PDB entry 4P5E | X-ray diffraction, 1.35 A resolution | chain B

== Chain B ==
Molecule: 2'-deoxynucleoside 5'-phosphate N-hydrolase 1
Source organism: Homo sapiens
Notes: EC 3.2.2.-
UniProt: O43598 (DNPH1_HUMAN); numbering as in UniProt (aligned over 20-162)
Chain sequence (152 residues; numbered 19 to 170; the number before each row is that of its first residue):
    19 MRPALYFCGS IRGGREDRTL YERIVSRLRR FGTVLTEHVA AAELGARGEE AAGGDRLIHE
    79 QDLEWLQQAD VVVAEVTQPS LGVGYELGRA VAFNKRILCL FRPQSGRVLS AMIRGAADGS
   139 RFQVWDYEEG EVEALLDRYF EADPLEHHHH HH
Not modelled in the structure: 19, 63-71, 165-170
Swiss-Prot annotation at these positions:
  - binding site (5-hydroxymethyl-dUMP): G27, I29, R30, G31, S98, G100, E104, S128
  - modified residue (Phosphoserine): S28, S98, S123, S128, S138
  - mutagenesis: E104 (E104Q: Loss of deoxyribonucleoside 5'-monophosphate N-glycosidase activity)
Bound ions: Ca2+: D161, P162, E164 (shared with 1 residue of chain A)
Ligand contacts: N6P (6-(naphthalen-2-yl)-9-(5-O-phosphono-beta-D-ribofuranosyl)-9H-purine): Y24, F25, C26, G27, S28, I29, R30, G31, T54, V57, L62, I76, D80, S98, L99, G100, V101, E104

== In short ==
Chain B binds compound N6P. D161, P162 and E164 form the Ca2+ site. Curated annotation (UniProt) lists 8
residues binding 5-hydroxymethyl-dUMP and one mutagenesis site.
Chain B is 2'-deoxynucleoside 5'-phosphate N-hydrolase 1 (Homo sapiens); the structure, Crystal structure of
human DNPH1 (rcl) with 6-naphthyl-purine-riboside-monophosphate, was determined by X-ray diffraction (same
publication as 4P5D).
